Entry 6VQX (electron microscopy, 3.15 A resolution); this record covers chains D and K of the 11 polymer chains in the assembly.

== Chain D ==
Name: CRISPR-associated protein Csy3
Organism: Pseudomonas aeruginosa
Reference sequence: A0A444M080 (A0A444M080_PSEAI); residues 20-360 here correspond to UniProt positions 2-342 (UniProt number = residue number - 18)
Amino-acid sequence (360 residues; numbered 1 to 360; the number before each row is that of its first residue):
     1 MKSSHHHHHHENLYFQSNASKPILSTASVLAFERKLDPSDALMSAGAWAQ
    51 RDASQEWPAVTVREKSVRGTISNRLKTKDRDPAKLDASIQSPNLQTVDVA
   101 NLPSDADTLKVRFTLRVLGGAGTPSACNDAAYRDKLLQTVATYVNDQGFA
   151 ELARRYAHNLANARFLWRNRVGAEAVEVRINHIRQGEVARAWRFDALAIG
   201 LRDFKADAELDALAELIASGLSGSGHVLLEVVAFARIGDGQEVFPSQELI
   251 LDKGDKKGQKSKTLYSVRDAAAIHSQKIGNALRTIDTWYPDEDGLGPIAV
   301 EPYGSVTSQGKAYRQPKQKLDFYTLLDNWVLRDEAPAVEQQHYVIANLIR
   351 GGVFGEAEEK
Not modelled in the structure: 1-23, 67-94, 250-261, 357-360
Differences from the reference sequence: expression tag (1-19)

== Chain K ==
Molecule: CrRNA
Organism: Pseudomonas aeruginosa
Sequence (60 nucleotides; numbered 1 to 60; the number before each row is that of its first residue):
     1 CUAAGAAAUUCACGGCGGGCUUGAUGUCCGCGUCUACCUGGUUCACUGCC
    51 GUAUAGGCAG

== Interface between chain D and chain K ==
Contacting residue pairs - 39 pairs, chain D then chain K:
  Ala-31(D) / U35(K)  sugar contact
  Phe-32(D) / U35(K)  hydrogen bond to the sugar
  Phe-32(D) / A36(K)  phosphate contact
  Glu-33(D) / A36(K)  phosphate contact
  Arg-34(D) / A36(K)  salt bridge to the phosphate
  Arg-34(D) / C37(K)  phosphate contact
  Ser-66(D) / U47(K)  hydrogen bond to the sugar
  Gln-95(D) / C44(K)  base contact
  Gln-95(D) / U47(K)  hydrogen bond to the phosphate
  Gln-95(D) / G48(K)  hydrogen bond to the phosphate
  Thr-96(D) / U43(K)  base contact
  Val-97(D) / C44(K)  phosphate contact
  Trp-167(D) / C38(K)  base contact
  Arg-168(D) / G40(K)  hydrogen bond to the sugar
  Gln-247(D) / U39(K)  base contact
  Gln-247(D) / G40(K)  phosphate contact
  Gln-247(D) / U43(K)  hydrogen bond to the phosphate
  Glu-248(D) / U39(K)  base contact
  Leu-249(D) / U39(K)  base contact
  Lys-262(D) / U43(K)  salt bridge to the phosphate
  His-274(D) / U39(K)  salt bridge to the phosphate
  Gln-276(D) / C37(K)  sugar contact
  Gln-276(D) / C38(K)  sugar contact
  Gln-276(D) / U39(K)  hydrogen bond to the phosphate
  Lys-277(D) / C38(K)  hydrogen bond to the base
  Lys-277(D) / U39(K)  phosphate contact
  Lys-277(D) / G40(K)  salt bridge to the phosphate
  Asn-280(D) / C38(K)  hydrogen bond to the sugar
  Arg-283(D) / C37(K)  sugar contact
  Arg-283(D) / C38(K)  salt bridge to the phosphate
  Glu-301(D) / C38(K)  phosphate contact
  Thr-307(D) / C38(K)  base contact
  Ser-308(D) / G40(K)  base contact
  Arg-350(D) / A36(K)  hydrogen bond to the sugar
  Arg-350(D) / C37(K)  sugar contact
  Gly-351(D) / A36(K)  sugar contact
  Gly-352(D) / U35(K)  hydrogen bond to the sugar
  Gly-352(D) / A36(K)  sugar contact
  Val-353(D) / U35(K)  base contact
Other interface residues (no listed pair), chain D (29 interface residues in all): Asp-98, Ser-125, Val-306
Other interface residues (no listed pair), chain K (12 interface residues in all): G41, U42

== Overview ==
Chain D and chain K form an interface of 29 and 12 residues respectively, with 11 hydrogen bonds and 5 salt
bridges. Polar contacts include Lys-277(D)/C38(K), Phe-32(D)/U35(K) and Ser-66(D)/U47(K).
Chain D is CRISPR-associated protein Csy3 and chain K is CrRNA, both from Pseudomonas aeruginosa; the
structure, Type I-F CRISPR-Csy complex with its inhibitor AcrF6, was determined by electron microscopy
together with 6VQV and 6VQW from the same study.
